8ULU - chains B and C of the 14 polymer chains in the assembly; structure by electron microscopy, 3.80 A resolution.

# Chain B
Protein: Envelope glycoprotein gp41
Organism: Human immunodeficiency virus 1
Reference sequence: Q2N0S5 (Q2N0S5_9HIV1); residues 512-664 here correspond to UniProt positions 509-661 (UniProt number = residue number - 3)
Amino-acid sequence (153 residues; numbered 512 to 664; the number before each row is that of its first residue):
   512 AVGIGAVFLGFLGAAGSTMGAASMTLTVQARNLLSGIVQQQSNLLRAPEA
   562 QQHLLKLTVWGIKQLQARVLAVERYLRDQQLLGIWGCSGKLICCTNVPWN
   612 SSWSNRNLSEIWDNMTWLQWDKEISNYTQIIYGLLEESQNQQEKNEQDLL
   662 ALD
Not modelled in the structure: 512-519, 547-565, 664
Disulfides: Cys598-Cys604
Construct notes: engineered mutation Pro559 (Ile556 in Q2N0S5), Cys605 (Thr602 in Q2N0S5)

# Chain C
Protein: Envelope glycoprotein gp120
Organism: Human immunodeficiency virus 1
Reference sequence: Q2N0S6 (Q2N0S6_9HIV1); the construct lacks a stretch of the UniProt sequence and is renumbered around it, so the offset changes along the chain: 33-138 = UniProt 32-137; 147-184 = UniProt 138-175; 188-306 = UniProt 187-305; 309-321 = UniProt 306-318; 2 more segments
Amino-acid sequence (479 residues; each row starts with the number of its first residue; note: 14 numbers in that range are skipped by the numbering (no residue carries them; nothing is unmodelled there); a row labelled like 184A-184K holds insertion residues (184A, then the next letters in order)):
    33 NLWVTVYYGVPVWKDAETTLFCASDAKAYETEKHNVWATHACVPTDPNPQ
    83 EIHLENVTEEFNMWKNNMVEQMHTDIISLWDQSLKPCVKLTPLCVTLQCT
   133 NVTNNI
   147 TDDMRGELKNCSFNMTTELRDKKQKVYSLFYRLDVVQI
184A-184K NENQGNRSNNS
   188 NKEYRLINCNTSAITQACPKVSFEPIPIHYCAPAGFAILKCKDKKFNGTG
   238 PCPSVSTVQCTHGIKPVVSTQLLLNGSLAEEEVMIRSENITNNAKNILVQ
   288 FNTPVQINCTRPNNNTRKS
   309 IRIGPGQAFYATG
  321A D
   322 IIGDIRQAHCNVSKATWNETLGKVVKQLRKHFGNNTIIRFANSSGGDLEV
   372 TTHSFNCGGEFFYCNTSGLFNSTWIS
   399 NTSVQGSNSTGSNDSITLPCRIKQIINMWQRIGQAMYAPPIQGVIRCVSN
   449 ITGLILTRDGGSTNSTTETFRPGGGDMRDNWRSELYKYKVVKIEPLGVAP
   499 TRCKRRVVGRRRRRR
Not modelled in the structure: 59-64, 135, 184A-184K, 399-410, 505-513
Disulfides: Cys54-Cys74, Cys119-Cys205, Cys126-Cys196, Cys131-Cys157, Cys218-Cys247, Cys228-Cys239, Cys296-Cys331, Cys378-Cys445, Cys385-Cys418
Covalent attachments: N-acetylglucosamine (NAG) linked to Asn88, Asn156, Asn234, Asn262, Asn276, Asn295, Asn301, Asn332, Asn339, Asn363, Asn386, Asn448; glycan linked to Asn160, Asn197
Construct notes: conflict Asn332 (Thr330 in Q2N0S6), Cys501 (Ala498 in Q2N0S6); expression tag (505-513)
From the paper describing this entry:
  - post-translational modification sites: Asn160

# How chain B and chain C interact
Contacting residue pairs (6):
  Gln658(B) with Thr499(C), hydrogen bond
  Leu661(B) with Cys501(C), hydrophobic; Lys502(C); Arg503(C)
  Ala662(B) with Arg500(C); Cys501(C), hydrophobic
Other interface residues (no listed pair), chain B (4 interface residues in all): Gln591
Other interface residues (no listed pair), chain C (6 interface residues in all): Tyr40

# Overview
4 residues of chain B face 6 of chain C across their interface, with 1 hydrogen bond. The hydrogen-bonded pair
is Gln658(B)-Thr499(C). N-acetylglucosamine is covalently linked to Asn88(C), Asn156(C), Asn234(C), Asn262(C),
Asn276(C) and Asn295(C) and 6 more. From the paper: a modification site at Asn160(C).
Chain B is Envelope glycoprotein gp41 and chain C is Envelope glycoprotein gp120, both from Human
immunodeficiency virus 1; the structure, Cryo-EM structure of the BG505 SOSIPv2 in complex with bNAb 04_A06
and PGDM1400 Fabs, was determined by electron microscopy (same publication as 9D8V, 8UKI, 8ULR, 8ULS and
8ULT).
